Entry 4QW7 (X-ray diffraction, 2.70 A resolution); this record covers chains M and b of the 28 polymer chains in the assembly.

[Chain M]
Protein: Proteasome subunit beta type-7
From: Saccharomyces cerevisiae
Notes: EC 3.4.25.1
UniProt: P30657 (PSB7_YEAST); residues -12 to 233 here correspond to UniProt positions 21-266 (UniProt number = residue number + 33)
Chain sequence (246 residues; row label = number of the first residue in the row; numbers below 1 keep their minus sign (Thr-12 is residue -12)):
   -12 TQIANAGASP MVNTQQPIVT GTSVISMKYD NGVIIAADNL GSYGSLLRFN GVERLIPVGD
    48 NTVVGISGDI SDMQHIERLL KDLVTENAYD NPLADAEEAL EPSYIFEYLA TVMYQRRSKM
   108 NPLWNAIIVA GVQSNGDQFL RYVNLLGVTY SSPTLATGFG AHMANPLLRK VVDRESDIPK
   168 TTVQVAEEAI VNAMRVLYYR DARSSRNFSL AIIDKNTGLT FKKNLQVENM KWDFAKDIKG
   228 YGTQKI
Not modelled in the structure: -12 to 0

[Chain b]
Protein: Proteasome subunit beta type-1
From: Saccharomyces cerevisiae
Notes: EC 3.4.25.1
UniProt: P38624 (PSB1_YEAST); residues 1-196 here correspond to UniProt positions 20-215 (UniProt number = residue number + 19)
Chain sequence (196 residues; each row starts with the number of its first residue):
     1 TSIMAVTFKD GVILGADSRT TTGAYIANRV TDKLTRVHDK IWCCRSGSAA DTQAIADIVQ
    61 YHLELYTSQY GTPSTETAAS VFKELCYENK DNLTAGIIVA GYDDKNKGEV YTIPLGGSVH
   121 KLPYAIAGSG STFIYGYCDK NFRENMSKEE TVDFIKHSLS QAIKWDGSSG GVIRMVVLTA
   181 AGVERLIFYP DEYEQL
Swiss-Prot annotation at these positions:
  - active site: Thr1 (Nucleophile)
Covalently attached groups: CARFILZOMIB, bound form (3BV) linked to Thr1
Residues lining bound ligands: CARFILZOMIB, bound form (3BV; N-{(2S)-2-[(morpholin-4-ylacetyl)amino]-4-phenylbutanoyl}-L-leucyl-N-[(2R,3S,4S)-1,3-dihydroxy-2,6-dimethylheptan-4-yl]-L-phenylalaninamide): Arg19, Thr20, Thr21, Thr22, Gly23, Ala27, Lys33, Arg45, Ser46, Gly47, Ser48, Ala49, Thr52, Thr94, Gly128, Ser129, Ser168

[Interface between chain M and chain b]
Pairs across the interface - 63 pairs, chain M then chain b:
  Ser32(M) - Trp165(b)
  Ser32(M) - Asp166(b)
  Ser32(M) - Gly167(b)  hydrogen bond (backbone-backbone)
  Leu33(M) - Phe133(b)  hydrophobic
  Leu33(M) - Trp165(b)
  Leu34(M) - Lys164(b)
  Leu34(M) - Trp165(b)  hydrogen bond (backbone-backbone)
  Leu34(M) - Gly167(b)
  Arg35(M) - Trp165(b)
  Phe146(M) - Ala24(b)
  Phe146(M) - Tyr25(b)
  Tyr185(M) - Glu194(b)  hydrogen bond
  Tyr186(M) - Ile26(b)
  Tyr186(M) - Arg29(b)
  Arg187(M) - Ala24(b)
  Arg187(M) - Tyr25(b)
  Arg187(M) - Ile26(b)  hydrogen bond (backbone-backbone)
  Arg187(M) - Ala27(b)  hydrogen bond (side chain-backbone)
  Arg187(M) - Asn28(b)
  Arg187(M) - Arg29(b)
  Asp188(M) - Ala24(b)
  Asp188(M) - Ile26(b)
  Ala189(M) - Arg19(b)
  Ala189(M) - Ala24(b)  hydrogen bond (backbone-backbone)
  Ala189(M) - Ile26(b)
  Ala189(M) - Gly167(b)
  Arg190(M) - Ala24(b)
  Arg190(M) - Gly167(b)
  Arg193(M) - Asp191(b)  salt bridge
  Arg193(M) - Glu194(b)  salt bridge
  Lys218(M) - Arg29(b)  hydrogen bond (backbone-side chain)
  Trp219(M) - Arg29(b)
  Trp219(M) - Gly171(b)
  Trp219(M) - Val172(b)  hydrophobic
  Trp219(M) - Tyr189(b)
  Trp219(M) - Pro190(b)
  Asp220(M) - Tyr189(b)
  Phe221(M) - Arg29(b)
  Phe221(M) - Val30(b)  hydrophobic
  Ala222(M) - Val30(b)  hydrophobic
  Ala222(M) - Arg174(b)  hydrogen bond (backbone-side chain)
  Ala222(M) - Ile187(b)  hydrophobic
  Lys223(M) - Ile187(b)
  Lys223(M) - Tyr189(b)
  Ile225(M) - Val30(b)  hydrophobic
  Ile225(M) - Arg174(b)
  Lys226(M) - Asp32(b)
  Lys226(M) - Arg185(b)
  Gly227(M) - Asp32(b)  hydrogen bond (backbone-side chain)
  Tyr228(M) - Thr35(b)
  Tyr228(M) - Arg45(b)
  Tyr228(M) - Gln53(b)  hydrogen bond (side chain-backbone)
  Tyr228(M) - Ala56(b)
  Tyr228(M) - Asp57(b)  hydrogen bond
  Gln231(M) - Asp32(b)
  Gln231(M) - Leu34(b)
  Gln231(M) - Thr35(b)
  Gln231(M) - Arg36(b)  hydrogen bond (side chain-backbone)
  Gln231(M) - Trp42(b)
  Gln231(M) - Arg185(b)
  Ile233(M) - Arg36(b)
  Ile233(M) - Trp42(b)
  Ile233(M) - Arg185(b)  hydrogen bond (backbone-side chain)
Interface residues without a listed pair, chain M (26 interface residues in all): Met150, Met217
Interface residues without a listed pair, chain b (35 interface residues in all): Thr21, Ile163, Ser168, Val183

[Overview]
Chain M and chain b form an interface of 26 and 35 residues respectively, with 13 hydrogen bonds and 2 salt
bridges. Polar pairs include Arg193(M)-Asp191(b), Arg193(M)-Glu194(b) and Tyr185(M)-Glu194(b). Covalently
linked CARFILZOMIB, bound form: at Thr1(b). UniProt lists active-site residue Thr1(b) on chain b.
Chain M is Proteasome subunit beta type-7 and chain b is Proteasome subunit beta type-1, both from
Saccharomyces cerevisiae; the structure, yCP beta5-M45T mutant in complex with carfilzomib, was determined by
X-ray diffraction together with 4QUX, 4QUY, 4QV0, 4QV1, 4QV3, 4QV4 and 42 further entries from the same study.
